PDB entry 6W1Z | electron microscopy, 2.70 A resolution | chains H and O of the 21 polymer chains in the assembly

[Chain H (and O)]
Name: ATP-dependent Clp protease proteolytic subunit
Organism: Escherichia coli
Notes: EC 3.4.21.92; chain O of this document is another copy of the same molecule, construct and numbering; everything in this record applies to it too
UniProtKB: S1IIE7 (S1IIE7_ECOLX); residues 1-207 here = UniProt positions 1-207
Sequence (207 residues; each row starts with the number of its first residue):
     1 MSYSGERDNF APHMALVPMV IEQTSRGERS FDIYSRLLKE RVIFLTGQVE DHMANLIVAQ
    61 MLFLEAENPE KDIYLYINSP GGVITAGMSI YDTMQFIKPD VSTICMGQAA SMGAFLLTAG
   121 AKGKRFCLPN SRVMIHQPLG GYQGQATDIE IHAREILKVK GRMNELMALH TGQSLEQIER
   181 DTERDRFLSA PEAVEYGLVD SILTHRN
Unresolved in the structure: 1-14, 207

[Interface between chain H and chain O]
Pairs across the interface (46):
  Gln-137(H) / Gln-145(O)  hydrogen bond
  Gln-137(H) / Ala-146(O)  hydrogen bond (side chain-backbone)
  Gln-137(H) / Thr-147(O)  hydrogen bond (side chain-backbone)
  Pro-138(H) / Gln-145(O)
  Pro-138(H) / Ala-146(O)  hydrogen bond (backbone-backbone)
  Leu-139(H) / Gly-144(O)
  Leu-139(H) / Gln-145(O)
  Gly-140(H) / Gln-143(O)
  Gly-140(H) / Gly-144(O)  hydrogen bond (backbone-backbone)
  Gly-140(H) / Ile-149(O)
  Gly-141(H) / Tyr-142(O)
  Gly-141(H) / Gln-143(O)
  Gly-141(H) / Ile-149(O)
  Tyr-142(H) / Gly-141(O)
  Tyr-142(H) / Tyr-142(O)  hydrogen bond (backbone-backbone)
  Tyr-142(H) / Gln-143(O)
  Gln-143(H) / Gly-140(O)
  Gln-143(H) / Gly-141(O)
  Gln-143(H) / Gln-143(O)
  Gly-144(H) / Leu-139(O)
  Gly-144(H) / Gly-140(O)  hydrogen bond (backbone-backbone)
  Gln-145(H) / Gln-137(O)  hydrogen bond
  Gln-145(H) / Pro-138(O)
  Gln-145(H) / Leu-139(O)
  Gln-145(H) / Glu-183(O)
  Ala-146(H) / Gln-137(O)  hydrogen bond (backbone-side chain)
  Ala-146(H) / Pro-138(O)  hydrogen bond (backbone-backbone)
  Ala-146(H) / Leu-157(O)
  Ala-146(H) / Lys-160(O)
  Thr-147(H) / Gln-137(O)  hydrogen bond
  Thr-147(H) / Lys-160(O)  hydrogen bond
  Thr-147(H) / Glu-183(O)  hydrogen bond
  Ile-149(H) / Gly-140(O)
  Ile-149(H) / Gly-141(O)
  Ile-149(H) / Ala-153(O)  hydrophobic
  Ile-149(H) / Ile-156(O)  hydrophobic
  Glu-150(H) / Leu-157(O)
  Ala-153(H) / Ile-149(O)  hydrophobic
  Ala-153(H) / Ala-153(O)  hydrophobic
  Ile-156(H) / Ile-149(O)  hydrophobic
  Leu-157(H) / Ala-146(O)
  Leu-157(H) / Glu-150(O)
  Lys-160(H) / Ala-146(O)
  Lys-160(H) / Thr-147(O)  hydrogen bond
  Glu-183(H) / Gln-145(O)
  Glu-183(H) / Thr-147(O)  hydrogen bond
Interface residues without a listed pair, chain H (19 interface residues in all): Asp-185
Interface residues without a listed pair, chain O (20 interface residues in all): Arg-184, Asp-185

[In short]
19 residues of chain H face 20 of chain O across their interface, with 15 hydrogen bonds. Polar pairs include
Gln-137(H)/Gln-145(O), Gln-137(H)/Ala-146(O) and Gln-137(H)/Thr-147(O).
Chain H and chain O are both ATP-dependent Clp protease proteolytic subunit (Escherichia coli); the structure,
ClpAP Engaged1 State bound to RepA-GFP, was determined by electron microscopy, deposited together with 6UQE,
6UQO, 6W20, 6W21, 6W22, 6W23 and 6W24.
